Entry 3HYW (X-ray diffraction, 2.00 A resolution); this record covers chains A and C of the 3 polymer chains in the assembly.

# Chain A (and C)
Molecule: Sulfide-quinone reductase
Source organism: Aquifex aeolicus
Notes: EC 1.8.5.-; chain C of this document is another copy of the same molecule, construct and numbering; everything in this record applies to it too
UniProtKB: O67931 (O67931_AQUAE); residues 1-430 here = UniProt positions 1-430
Chain sequence (430 residues; numbered 1 to 430; the number before each row is that of its first residue):
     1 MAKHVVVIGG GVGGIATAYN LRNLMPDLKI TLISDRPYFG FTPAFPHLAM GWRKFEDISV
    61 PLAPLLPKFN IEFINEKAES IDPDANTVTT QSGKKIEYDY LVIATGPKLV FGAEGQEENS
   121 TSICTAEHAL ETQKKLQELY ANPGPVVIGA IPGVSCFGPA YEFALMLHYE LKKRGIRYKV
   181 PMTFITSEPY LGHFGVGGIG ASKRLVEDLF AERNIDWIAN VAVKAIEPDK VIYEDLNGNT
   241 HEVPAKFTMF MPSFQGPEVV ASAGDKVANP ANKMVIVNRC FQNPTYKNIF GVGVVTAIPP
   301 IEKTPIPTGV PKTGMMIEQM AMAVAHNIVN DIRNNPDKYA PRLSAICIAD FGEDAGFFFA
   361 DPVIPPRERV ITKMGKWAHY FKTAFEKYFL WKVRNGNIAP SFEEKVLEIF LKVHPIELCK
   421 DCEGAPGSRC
Disordered / not traced: 1
Modified positions: Cys-156 (s-mercaptocysteine; CSS); Cys-347 (s-mercaptocysteine; CSS)
Disulfide bonds: Cys-280/Cys-422, Cys-419/Cys-430
Covalent attachments: hydrosulfuric acid (H2S) linked to Cys-124; octathiocane (PS9) linked to Cys-156
Small-molecule neighbours:
  - decylubiquinone (DCQ; 2-decyl-5,6-dimethoxy-3-methylcyclohexa-2,5-diene-1,4-dione): Gly-314, Met-315, Glu-318, Ile-346, Ile-348, Phe-381, Phe-385, Tyr-388, Phe-402, Glu-403, Val-406, Leu-407
  - FAD / hydrosulfuric acid: Ile-8, Gly-9, Gly-10, Gly-11, Val-12, Gly-13, Gly-14, Ile-33, Ser-34, Asp-35, Arg-36, Thr-42, Pro-43, Phe-45, Pro-46, Glu-76, Lys-77, Ala-78, Ala-104, Thr-105, Gly-106, Pro-107, Ile-123, Pro-159, Glu-162, Met-251, Phe-254, Val-259, Val-292, Gly-293, Val-294, Lys-312, Thr-313, Gly-314, Met-315, Ile-317, Ile-346, Cys-347, Ile-348, Lys-382
  - octathiocane (PS9): Phe-157, Gly-158, Pro-159, Phe-194, Pro-311, Cys-347, Ile-348, Ala-349, Phe-358
Swiss-Prot annotation at these positions:
  - active site (Cysteine persulfide intermediate): Cys-156, Cys-347
  - binding site (FAD): Gly-9 to Gly-13, Ser-34 to Arg-36, Thr-42, Pro-43, Thr-105, Val-294, Gly-314, Lys-382
  - binding site (a quinone): Ile-346
Reported in the primary citation:
  - binding site for decylubiquinone: Met-315, Glu-318, Ile-346, Ile-348, Phe-381, Lys-382, Phe-385, Tyr-388, Phe-402, Glu-403, Val-406, Leu-407
  - catalytic residues: Cys-124, Cys-156, Glu-318 (proposed by the authors, not directly observed)

# Chain A / chain C interface
Contacting residue pairs - 23 pairs, chain A then chain C:
  Lys-172(A) / Glu-368(C)  hydrogen bond (side chain-backbone)
  Gly-175(A) / Glu-368(C)
  Ile-176(A) / Glu-368(C)
  Arg-177(A) / Pro-366(C)
  Arg-177(A) / Arg-367(C)
  Arg-177(A) / Glu-368(C)  hydrogen bond (backbone-side chain)
  Tyr-178(A) / Arg-342(C)
  Tyr-178(A) / Pro-362(C)
  Tyr-178(A) / Pro-366(C)
  Tyr-178(A) / Glu-368(C)  hydrogen bond (backbone-side chain)
  Tyr-178(A) / Glu-417(C)
  Tyr-178(A) / Arg-429(C)  hydrogen bond (backbone-side chain)
  Val-180(A) / Pro-366(C)
  Pro-181(A) / Pro-366(C)
  Arg-204(A) / Arg-204(C)
  Glu-207(A) / Arg-204(C)  salt bridge
  Asp-208(A) / Arg-204(C)  salt bridge
  Ala-211(A) / Gly-200(C)
  Glu-212(A) / Gly-200(C)
  Glu-212(A) / Val-370(C)
  Asn-214(A) / Pro-365(C)
  Asn-214(A) / Pro-366(C)
  Asn-214(A) / Arg-367(C)
Other interface residues (no listed pair), chain A (15 interface residues in all): Leu-171, Lys-179
Other interface residues (no listed pair), chain C (13 interface residues in all): Ala-201, Arg-369

# Overview
15 residues of chain A face 13 of chain C across their interface; the contacts include 4 hydrogen bonds and 2
salt bridges. Polar pairs include Glu-207(A)/Arg-204(C), Asp-208(A)/Arg-204(C) and Lys-172(A)/Glu-368(C). The
paper reports catalytic residues Cys-124(A), Cys-156(A) and Glu-318(A); a binding site for decylubiquinone at
Met-315(A), Glu-318(A) and Ile-346(A) among others.
Both chains are Sulfide-quinone reductase (Aquifex aeolicus). Entry 3HYW (3-D X-Ray structure of the
sulfide:quinone oxidoreductase of the hyperthermophilic bacterium Aquifex aeolicus in complex with ...) was
determined by X-ray diffraction (same publication as 3HYV and 3HYX).
